PDB entry 3HYI | X-ray diffraction, 2.34 A resolution | chain A

Chain A:
Name: Protein DUF199/WhiA
From: Thermotoga maritima
UniProtKB: Q9X234 (Q9X234_THEMA); numbering as in UniProt (aligned over 1-295)
Chain sequence (295 residues; numbered 1 to 295; the number before each row is that of its first residue):
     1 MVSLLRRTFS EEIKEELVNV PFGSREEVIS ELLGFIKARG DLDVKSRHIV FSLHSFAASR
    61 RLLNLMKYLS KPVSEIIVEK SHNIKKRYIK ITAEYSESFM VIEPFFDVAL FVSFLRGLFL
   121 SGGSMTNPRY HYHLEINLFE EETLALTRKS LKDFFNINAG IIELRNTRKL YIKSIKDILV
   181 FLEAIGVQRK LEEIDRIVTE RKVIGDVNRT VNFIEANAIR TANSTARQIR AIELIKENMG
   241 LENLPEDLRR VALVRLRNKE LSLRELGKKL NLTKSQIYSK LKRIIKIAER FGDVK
Unresolved in the structure: 1-6, 81-84, 295
Swiss-Prot annotation at these positions:
  - DNA-binding region: Ser262 to Asp293 (H-T-H motif)

In short:
Chain A is Protein DUF199/WhiA (Thermotoga maritima); the structure, Crystal structure of full-length
DUF199/WhiA from Thermatoga maritima, was determined by X-ray diffraction (same publication as 3HYJ).
